PDB entry 8ZI2 | electron microscopy, 2.99 A resolution | chains C and D of the 8 polymer chains in the assembly

Chain C:
Protein: ATP synthase subunit alpha
Source organism: Acinetobacter baumannii AB5075
Notes: EC 7.1.2.2
UniProt: A3M142 (ATPA_ACIBT); residues 1-514 here = UniProt positions 1-514
Sequence (514 residues; each row starts with the number of its first residue):
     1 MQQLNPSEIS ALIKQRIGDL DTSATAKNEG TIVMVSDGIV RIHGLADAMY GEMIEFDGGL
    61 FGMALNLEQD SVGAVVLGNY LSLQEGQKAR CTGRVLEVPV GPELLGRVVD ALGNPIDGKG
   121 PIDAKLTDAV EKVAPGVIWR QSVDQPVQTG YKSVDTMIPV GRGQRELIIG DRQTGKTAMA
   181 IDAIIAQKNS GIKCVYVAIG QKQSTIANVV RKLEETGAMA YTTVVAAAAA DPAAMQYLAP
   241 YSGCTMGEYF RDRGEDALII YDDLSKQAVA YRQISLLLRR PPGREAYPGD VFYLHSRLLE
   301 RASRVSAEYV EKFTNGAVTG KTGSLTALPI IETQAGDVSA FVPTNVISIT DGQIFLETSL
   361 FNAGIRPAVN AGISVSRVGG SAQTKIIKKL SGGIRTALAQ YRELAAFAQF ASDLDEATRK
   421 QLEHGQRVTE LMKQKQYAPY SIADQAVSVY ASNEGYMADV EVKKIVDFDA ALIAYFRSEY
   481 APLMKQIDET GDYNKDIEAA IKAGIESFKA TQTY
Disordered / not traced: 1-25
Small-molecule neighbours:
  - ADP (adenosine-5'-diphosphate): Val375, Ser376, Arg377
  - ATP (adenosine-5'-triphosphate): Asp171, Arg172, Gln173, Thr174, Gly175, Lys176, Thr177, Ala178, Gln201, Asp262, Asp263, Phe361, Arg366, Gln434, Lys435, Gln436

Chain D:
Protein: ATP synthase subunit beta
Source organism: Acinetobacter baumannii AB5075
Notes: EC 7.1.2.2
UniProt: V5VHQ6 (V5VHQ6_ACIBA); residues 1-464 here = UniProt positions 1-464
Sequence (464 residues; row label = number of the first residue in the row):
     1 MSSGRIIQII GAVIDVEFER TSVPKIYDAL QVDGTETTLE VQQQLGDGVV RTIAMGSTEG
    61 LKRGLTVTST NAPISVPVGT ATLGRIMDVL GRPIDEAGPV ATEERLPIHR QAPSYAEQAA
   121 STDLLETGIK VIDLLCPFAK GGKVGLFGGA GVGKTVNMME LINNIAKAHS GLSVFAGVGE
   181 RTREGNDFYH EMKDSNVLDK VAMVYGQMNE PPGNRLRVAL TGLTMAEYFR DEKDENGKGR
   241 DVLLFVDNIY RYTLAGTEVS ALLGRMPSAV GYQPTLAEEM GVLQERITST KSGSITSIQA
   301 VYVPADDLTD PSPATTFAHL DATVVLSRDI ASSGIYPAID PLDSTSRQLD PLVVGQEHYE
   361 IARAVQNVLQ RYKELKDIIA ILGMDELAEE DKLVVYRARK IQRFFSQPFH VAEVFTGAPG
   421 KLVPLKETIR GFKGLLAGEY DHIPEQAFYM VGGIDEVIAK AEKL
Disordered / not traced: 1
Small-molecule neighbours:
  - ADP (adenosine-5'-diphosphate): Ala150, Gly151, Val152, Gly153, Lys154, Thr155, Val156, Arg181, Glu184, Tyr336, Phe409, Ala412, Phe415, Thr416
  - ATP: Arg347, Leu349, Asp350, Tyr359

Chain C / chain D interface:
Pairs across the interface (60):
  Gly44(C) - Arg63(D)  hydrogen bond (backbone-side chain)
  Leu45(C) - Arg63(D)  hydrogen bond (backbone-side chain)
  Ala46(C) - Arg63(D)  hydrogen bond (backbone-side chain)
  Ala48(C) - Lys62(D)
  Met49(C) - Lys62(D)
  Tyr50(C) - Glu59(D)
  Tyr50(C) - Leu61(D)
  Leu67(C) - Ile9(D)
  Leu67(C) - Ile10(D)
  Leu67(C) - Arg63(D)
  Glu68(C) - Ile7(D)
  Glu68(C) - Arg63(D)  hydrogen bond (backbone-side chain)
  Gln69(C) - Ile7(D)
  Ser71(C) - Arg63(D)
  Val72(C) - Arg63(D)
  Val95(C) - Glu59(D)
  Glu131(C) - Glu59(D)
  Ala134(C) - Asn209(D)
  Val137(C) - Asn186(D)  hydrogen bond (backbone-side chain)
  Val137(C) - Gln207(D)
  Ile138(C) - Ile94(D)
  Trp139(C) - Glu96(D)
  Arg140(C) - Thr182(D)  hydrogen bond
  Arg140(C) - Asn186(D)
  Gln141(C) - Asn186(D)
  Arg165(C) - Arg181(D)
  Pro281(C) - Ala261(D)  hydrophobic
  Arg284(C) - Val270(D)
  Asp290(C) - Glu258(D)
  Phe292(C) - Leu254(D)  hydrophobic
  Tyr293(C) - Asn209(D)  hydrogen bond (side chain-backbone)
  Tyr293(C) - Glu210(D)
  Tyr293(C) - Pro211(D)
  Ser296(C) - Met208(D)
  Glu300(C) - Thr182(D)
  Glu300(C) - Met208(D)
  Ser339(C) - Ala305(D)
  Thr344(C) - Tyr302(D)
  Ile347(C) - Ala150(D)  hydrophobic
  Ser348(C) - Arg181(D)  hydrogen bond (backbone-side chain)
  Ile349(C) - Arg181(D)  hydrogen bond (backbone-side chain)
  Thr350(C) - Arg181(D)  hydrogen bond (backbone-side chain)
  Asp351(C) - Arg181(D)
  Asp351(C) - Arg183(D)  salt bridge
  Arg377(C) - Gly151(D)
  Arg377(C) - Arg181(D)
  Arg377(C) - Arg183(D)
  Arg377(C) - Glu184(D)
  Arg377(C) - Phe415(D)
  Gly380(C) - Val414(D)  hydrogen bond (backbone-backbone)
  Thr396(C) - Tyr449(D)
  Ala399(C) - Ser332(D)
  Gln400(C) - Ser333(D)  hydrogen bond (side chain-backbone)
  Gln400(C) - Ile335(D)
  Glu403(C) - Ser333(D)
  Phe407(C) - Arg399(D)
  Phe410(C) - Ile379(D)  hydrophobic
  Ser412(C) - Asp385(D)  hydrogen bond
  Thr418(C) - Gln446(D)
  Gln421(C) - Gln446(D)
Other interface residues (no listed pair), chain C (63 interface residues in all): Asn66, Pro135, Gly136, Val143, Arg280, Val338, Phe341, Asn345, Gly372, Ile373, Ser376, Val378, Gly379, Gly392, Gly393, Arg395, Arg402, Ala417
Other interface residues (no listed pair), chain D (53 interface residues in all): Gln8, Gly11, Thr58, Gly60, Asp95, Tyr189, Pro212, Arg215, Pro304, Arg328, Gly334, Tyr336, Ala380, Met384, Arg403, Thr416

In short:
Chain C and chain D form an interface of 63 and 53 residues respectively; the contacts include 13 hydrogen
bonds and 1 salt bridge. Polar pairs include Asp351(C)-Arg183(D), Gly44(C)-Arg63(D) and Leu45(C)-Arg63(D). ADP
is bound between chain C and chain D. Ligands of chain C: ATP.
Here chain C is ATP synthase subunit alpha and chain D is ATP synthase subunit beta, both from Acinetobacter
baumannii AB5075. Entry 8ZI2 (Cryo-EM reveals transition states of the Acinetobacter baumannii F1-ATPase
rotary subunits gamma and epsilon and novel ...) was determined by electron microscopy, deposited together
with 8ZI0, 8ZI1 and 8ZI3.
